PDB entry 5N28 | X-ray diffraction, 2.80 A resolution | chains B and E of the 6 polymer chains in the assembly

[Chain B (and E)]
Name: Methyl-coenzyme M reductase, beta subunit
From: Methanotorris formicicus Mc-S-70
Notes: EC 2.8.4.1; chain E of this document is another copy of the same molecule, construct and numbering; everything in this record applies to it too
UniProt: H1KXL9 (H1KXL9_9EURY); numbering as in UniProt (aligned over 1-444)
Sequence (444 residues; numbered 1 to 444; the number before each row is that of its first residue):
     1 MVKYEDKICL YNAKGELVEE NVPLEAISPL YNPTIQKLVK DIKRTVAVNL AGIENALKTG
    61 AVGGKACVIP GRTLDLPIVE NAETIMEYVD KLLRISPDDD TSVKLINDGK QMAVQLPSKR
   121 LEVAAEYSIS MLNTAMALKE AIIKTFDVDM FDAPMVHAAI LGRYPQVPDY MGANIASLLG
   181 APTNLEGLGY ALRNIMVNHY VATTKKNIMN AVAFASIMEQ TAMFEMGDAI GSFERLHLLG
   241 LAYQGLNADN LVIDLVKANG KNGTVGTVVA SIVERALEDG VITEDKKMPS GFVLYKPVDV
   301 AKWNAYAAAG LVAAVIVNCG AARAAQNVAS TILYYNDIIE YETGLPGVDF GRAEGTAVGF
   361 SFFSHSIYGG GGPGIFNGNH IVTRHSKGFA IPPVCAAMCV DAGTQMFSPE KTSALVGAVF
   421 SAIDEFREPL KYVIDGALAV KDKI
Unresolved in the structure: 1
Residues lining bound ligands:
  - 1-thioethanesulfonic acid (COM): Phe362, Ser366, Tyr368
  - factor 430 (F43): Ser366, Ile367, Tyr368
  - Coenzyme B (TP7): Phe362, Phe363, Tyr368, Gly369, Gly370, His380, Ile381, Val382

[Chain B / chain E interface]
Pairs across the interface (87; chain B residue first):
  Pro29(B) - Val123(E)
  Leu30(B) - Lys119(E)
  Leu30(B) - Arg120(E)
  Tyr31(B) - Ile95(E)  hydrogen bond (side chain-backbone)
  Gln36(B) - Lys119(E)  hydrogen bond
  Gln36(B) - Glu122(E)  hydrogen bond (side chain-backbone)
  Gln36(B) - Val123(E)
  Val39(B) - Glu122(E)
  Val39(B) - Val123(E)
  Lys43(B) - Ala124(E)  hydrogen bond (side chain-backbone)
  Lys43(B) - Ala125(E)
  Leu92(B) - Gly231(E)
  Ile95(B) - Tyr31(E)
  Lys119(B) - Leu30(E)  hydrogen bond (side chain-backbone)
  Lys119(B) - Tyr31(E)
  Arg120(B) - Leu30(E)
  Arg120(B) - Ile230(E)
  Glu122(B) - Gln36(E)  hydrogen bond (backbone-side chain)
  Val123(B) - Pro29(E)
  Val123(B) - Leu30(E)  hydrophobic
  Val123(B) - Gln36(E)
  Val123(B) - Val39(E)
  Val123(B) - Thr221(E)
  Ala124(B) - Lys43(E)  hydrogen bond (backbone-side chain)
  Ala124(B) - Glu225(E)
  Ala125(B) - Lys43(E)
  Ala125(B) - Glu126(E)
  Ala125(B) - Tyr127(E)
  Ala125(B) - Ala191(E)  hydrophobic
  Ala125(B) - Leu192(E)  hydrophobic
  Ala125(B) - Glu225(E)  hydrogen bond (backbone-side chain)
  Glu126(B) - Ala125(E)
  Glu126(B) - Leu185(E)
  Glu126(B) - Leu188(E)
  Glu126(B) - Gly189(E)  hydrogen bond (side chain-backbone)
  Glu126(B) - Glu225(E)  hydrogen bond (backbone-side chain)
  Tyr127(B) - Ala125(E)
  Ser128(B) - Gly189(E)  hydrogen bond (side chain-backbone)
  Ile129(B) - Glu225(E)
  Leu132(B) - Leu188(E)
  Leu132(B) - Gly189(E)
  Leu132(B) - Glu225(E)
  Leu132(B) - Met226(E)
  Asn133(B) - Phe224(E)
  Asn133(B) - Glu225(E)
  Asn133(B) - Gly227(E)
  Asn133(B) - Ile230(E)
  Met136(B) - Gly227(E)
  Met136(B) - Ile230(E)  hydrophobic
  Met136(B) - Phe233(E)  hydrophobic
  Glu140(B) - Ile230(E)
  Glu140(B) - Ser232(E)  hydrogen bond
  Tyr164(B) - Gly187(E)
  Tyr164(B) - Leu188(E)  hydrogen bond (side chain-backbone)
  Tyr170(B) - Leu188(E)
  Pro182(B) - Leu188(E)
  Leu185(B) - Glu126(E)
  Gly187(B) - Tyr164(E)
  Leu188(B) - Glu126(E)
  Leu188(B) - Ser128(E)
  Leu188(B) - Leu132(E)
  Leu188(B) - Tyr164(E)  hydrogen bond (backbone-side chain)
  Leu188(B) - Tyr170(E)
  Leu188(B) - Pro182(E)
  Gly189(B) - Glu126(E)  hydrogen bond (backbone-side chain)
  Gly189(B) - Leu132(E)
  Ala191(B) - Ala125(E)  hydrophobic
  Leu192(B) - Ala125(E)  hydrophobic
  Thr221(B) - Val123(E)
  Phe224(B) - Asn133(E)
  Glu225(B) - Ala124(E)
  Glu225(B) - Ala125(E)  hydrogen bond (side chain-backbone)
  Glu225(B) - Glu126(E)  hydrogen bond (side chain-backbone)
  Glu225(B) - Ile129(E)
  Glu225(B) - Leu132(E)
  Glu225(B) - Asn133(E)
  Met226(B) - Leu132(E)
  Gly227(B) - Asn133(E)
  Gly227(B) - Met136(E)
  Ile230(B) - Arg120(E)
  Ile230(B) - Asn133(E)
  Ile230(B) - Met136(E)  hydrophobic
  Ile230(B) - Glu140(E)
  Gly231(B) - Leu92(E)
  Gly231(B) - Glu140(E)
  Ser232(B) - Glu140(E)  hydrogen bond
  Phe233(B) - Met136(E)  hydrophobic
Interface residues without a listed pair, chain B (47 interface residues in all): Lys3, Arg94, Ala137, Pro168, Ala181, Thr183, Tyr190
Interface residues without a listed pair, chain E (48 interface residues in all): Lys3, Arg94, Leu121, Ala137, Pro168, Ala181, Thr183, Tyr190

[Overview]
47 residues of chain B face 48 of chain E across their interface; the contacts include 18 hydrogen bonds.
Among the polar pairs are Tyr31(B)-Ile95(E), Gln36(B)-Lys119(E) and Gln36(B)-Glu122(E). Chain B binds
1-thioethanesulfonic acid, Coenzyme B and factor 430.
Both chains are Methyl-coenzyme M reductase, beta subunit (Methanotorris formicicus Mc-S-70). Entry 5N28
(Methyl-coenzyme M reductase III from methanotorris formicicus monoclinic form) was determined by X-ray
diffraction together with 5N1Q and 5N2A from the same study.
